Entry 3RNQ (X-ray diffraction, 1.60 A resolution); this record covers chains B and A.

== Chain B ==
Name: Programmed cell death 1 ligand 2
Organism: Mus musculus
UniProt: Q9WUL5 (PD1L2_MOUSE); numbering as in UniProt (aligned over 20-220)
Amino-acid sequence (201 residues; numbered 20 to 220; the number before each row is that of its first residue):
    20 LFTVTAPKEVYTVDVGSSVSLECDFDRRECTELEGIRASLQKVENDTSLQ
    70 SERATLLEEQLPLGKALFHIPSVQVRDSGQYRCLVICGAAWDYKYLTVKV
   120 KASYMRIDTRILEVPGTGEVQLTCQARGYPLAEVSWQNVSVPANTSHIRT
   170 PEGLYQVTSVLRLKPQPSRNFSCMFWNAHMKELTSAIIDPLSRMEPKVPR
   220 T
Disordered / not traced: 64-70, 211-220
Disulfides: Cys42-Cys102, Cys49-Cys106, Cys143-Cys192
UniProt features mapped onto this chain:
  - glycosylation (N-linked (GlcNAc...) asparagine): Asn64, Asn157, Asn163, Asn189
  - mutagenesis: Asp33 (D33S: No effect on PDCD1 binding), Ser39 (S39Y: No effect on PDCD1 binding), Glu41 (E41S: No effect on PDCD1 binding), Arg56 (R56S: Significantly reduces the binding to PDCD1), Ser58 (S58Y: No effect on PDCD1 binding), Asp65 (D65S: No effect on PDCD1 binding), Ser67 (S67Y: Significantly reduces the binding to PDCD1), Glu71 (E71S: Significantly reduces the binding to PDCD1), Arg72 (R72S: No effect on PDCD1 binding), Lys84 (K84S: No effect on PDCD1 binding), His88 (H88A: No effect on PDCD1 binding), Arg101 (R101S: Significantly reduces the binding to PDCD1), 5 further mutagenesis entries in UniProt

== Chain A ==
Name: Programmed cell death protein 1
Organism: Mus musculus
UniProt: Q02242 (PDCD1_MOUSE); residues 34-150 here = UniProt positions 34-150
Amino-acid sequence (117 residues; row label = number of the first residue in the row):
    34 SLTFYPAWLTVSEGANATFTCSLSNWSEDLMLNWNRLSPSNQTEKQAAFS
    84 NGLSQPVQDARFQIIQLPNRHDFHMNILDTRRNDSGIYLCGAISRHPKAK
   134 IEESPGAELVVTERILE
Disordered / not traced: 146-150
Disulfides: Cys54-Cys123
Differences from the reference sequence: engineered mutation Ser83 (Cys in Q02242), Arg128 (Leu in Q02242)
UniProt features mapped onto this chain:
  - region: Leu70 to Glu77 (Interaction with CD274/PDCD1L1)
  - glycosylation (N-linked (GlcNAc...) asparagine): Asn49, Asn58, Asn74, Asn116

== Interface between chain B and chain A ==
Pairs across the interface (40):
  Leu20(B) - Gln88(A)
  Leu20(B) - Pro89(A)
  Leu20(B) - Val90(A)
  Phe21(B) - Lys78(A)  hydrogen bond (backbone-side chain)
  Thr22(B) - Val90(A)
  Glu28(B) - Gln75(A)  hydrogen bond
  Arg56(B) - Arg128(A)  hydrogen bond (side chain-backbone)
  Arg56(B) - His129(A)
  Gln60(B) - Ala132(A)  hydrogen bond (side chain-backbone)
  Gln60(B) - Lys133(A)
  Gln60(B) - Ile134(A)  hydrogen bond (side chain-backbone)
  Arg101(B) - Ile134(A)
  Arg101(B) - Glu136(A)  salt bridge
  Leu103(B) - Ile126(A)  hydrophobic
  Leu103(B) - Ile134(A)  hydrophobic
  Gly107(B) - Arg128(A)  hydrogen bond (backbone-side chain)
  Ala108(B) - Met64(A)
  Ala108(B) - Ser83(A)  hydrogen bond (backbone-side chain)
  Ala108(B) - Asn84(A)
  Ala108(B) - Arg128(A)
  Ala109(B) - Met64(A)
  Trp110(B) - Met64(A)  hydrogen bond (side chain-backbone)
  Trp110(B) - Asn66(A)  hydrogen bond (backbone-side chain)
  Trp110(B) - Lys78(A)  hydrogen bond (backbone-side chain)
  Trp110(B) - Gly124(A)
  Trp110(B) - Ala125(A)
  Trp110(B) - Ile126(A)  hydrophobic
  Trp110(B) - Ile134(A)  hydrophobic
  Asp111(B) - Lys78(A)
  Tyr112(B) - Asn68(A)  hydrogen bond
  Tyr112(B) - Thr76(A)
  Tyr112(B) - Leu122(A)
  Tyr112(B) - Ile134(A)  hydrophobic
  Tyr112(B) - Glu136(A)  hydrogen bond
  Lys113(B) - Gln75(A)
  Lys113(B) - Thr76(A)  hydrogen bond (side chain-backbone)
  Lys113(B) - Glu77(A)  salt bridge
  Tyr114(B) - Gln75(A)  hydrogen bond (backbone-side chain)
  Tyr114(B) - Thr76(A)
  Tyr114(B) - Glu136(A)  hydrogen bond
Also at the interface, not in a pair above, chain B (17 interface residues in all): Ile105
Also at the interface, not in a pair above, chain A (28 interface residues in all): Leu65, Leu70, Ser73, Asn74, Ser127, Pro130

== Summary ==
Chain B and chain A form an interface of 17 and 28 residues respectively, with 15 hydrogen bonds and 2 salt
bridges. Among the polar pairs are Arg101(B)-Glu136(A), Lys113(B)-Glu77(A) and Phe21(B)-Lys78(A). Curated
annotation (UniProt) lists 17 mutagenesis sites on chain B.
Chain B is Programmed cell death 1 ligand 2 and chain A is Programmed cell death protein 1, both from Mus
musculus; the structure, Crystal structure of the complex between the extracellular domains of mouse PD-1
mutant and PD-L2, was determined by X-ray diffraction.
